PDB entry 2MH0 | solution NMR | chains A and B

[Chain A]
Protein: Transcription factor E2-alpha
Source organism: Homo sapiens
Notes: fragment: Activation domain 1 (ETAD1), E2A residues 1-37
Reference sequence: P15923 (TFE2_HUMAN); numbering as in UniProt (aligned over 1-37)
Chain sequence (39 residues; each row starts with the number of its first residue; numbers below 1 keep their minus sign (Gly-1 is residue -1)):
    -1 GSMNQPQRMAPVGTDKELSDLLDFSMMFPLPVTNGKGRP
Sequence notes: expression tag (-1 to 0)
Curated features (UniProtKB/Swiss-Prot):
  - motif: Leu19 to Pro27 (9aaTAD)
  - natural variant: Ala8 (A8V: In a colorectal cancer sample)
From the paper describing this entry:
  - conformationally variable residues (order/disorder transition): Asp13 to Met25
  - mutagenesis - L20A: unchanged binding to Histone acetyltransferase p300 (chain B)
  - mutagenesis - L19A, L20A, F22A: decreased binding to CBP
  - mutagenesis - L16A, D18A, D21A, F26A: decreased binding to Histone acetyltransferase p300 (chain B)

[Chain B]
Protein: Histone acetyltransferase p300
Source organism: Homo sapiens
Notes: EC 2.3.1.48; fragment: TAZ-type 2 zinc finger residues 1723-1812
Reference sequence: Q09472 (EP300_HUMAN); numbering as in UniProt (aligned over 1723-1812)
Chain sequence (92 residues; numbered 1721 to 1812; the number before each row is that of its first residue):
  1721 GSATQSPGDSRRLSIQRAIQSLVHAAQCRNANCSLPSCQKMKRVVQHTKG
  1771 CKRKTNGGCPICKQLIALAAYHAKHCQENKCPVPFCLNIKQK
Sequence notes: expression tag (1721-1722); engineered mutation Ala1738 (Cys in Q09472), Ala1746 (Cys in Q09472), Ala1789 (Cys in Q09472), Ala1790 (Cys in Q09472)
Curated features (UniProtKB/Swiss-Prot):
  - zinc finger: Gly1728 to Ile1809 (TAZ-type 2)
  - modified residue: Ser1726 (Phosphoserine)

[Interface between chain A and chain B]
Pairs across the interface (33):
  Arg6(A) - Gln1759(B)
  Met7(A) - Arg1763(B)
  Lys14(A) - Arg1763(B)
  Glu15(A) - Arg1763(B)
  Glu15(A) - His1767(B)
  Glu15(A) - Cys1779(B)
  Glu15(A) - Ile1781(B)
  Asp18(A) - Lys1760(B)
  Asp18(A) - Arg1763(B)
  Leu19(A) - Pro1780(B)
  Leu19(A) - Ile1781(B)
  Leu19(A) - Gln1784(B)
  Asp21(A) - Lys1760(B)
  Phe22(A) - Lys1760(B)
  Phe22(A) - Met1761(B)
  Phe22(A) - Val1764(B)
  Phe22(A) - Gln1784(B)
  Ser23(A) - Gln1784(B)
  Met25(A) - Ser1734(B)
  Met25(A) - Ala1738(B)
  Met25(A) - Ser1741(B)
  Met25(A) - Met1761(B)
  Phe26(A) - Ala1738(B)
  Phe26(A) - Gln1784(B)
  Phe26(A) - Leu1788(B)
  Pro27(A) - Arg1731(B)
  Pro27(A) - Ser1734(B)
  Pro27(A) - Ile1735(B)
  Leu28(A) - Arg1731(B)
  Leu28(A) - Ile1735(B)
  Leu28(A) - Ala1787(B)
  Leu28(A) - Leu1788(B)
  Pro29(A) - Arg1731(B)
Interface residues without a listed pair, chain A (16 interface residues in all): Leu16, Ser17
Interface residues without a listed pair, chain B (19 interface residues in all): Arg1773, Leu1785
Interface features reported in the paper:
  - specific contacts: Glu15(A)-His1767(B) (salt bridge), Asp18(A)-Lys1760(B) (salt bridge), Asp18(A)-Arg1763(B) (salt bridge), Leu19(A)-Pro1780(B), Leu19(A)-Ile1781(B), Leu19(A)-Gln1784(B), Asp21(A)-Lys1760(B) (salt bridge), Phe22(A)-Lys1760(B) (hydrophobic contact), Phe22(A)-Met1761(B) (hydrophobic contact), Phe22(A)-Val1764(B) (hydrophobic contact), Met25(A)-Ala1738(B), Phe26(A)-Ile1735(B), Phe26(A)-Ala1738(B), Phe26(A)-Leu1788(B), Phe26(A)-Gln1784(B), Pro27(A)-Ile1735(B) (hydrophobic contact), Leu28(A)-Ile1735(B) (hydrophobic contact), Leu28(A)-Leu1788(B) (hydrophobic contact)
  - interface residues, chain B: Ile1735(B), Ala1738(B), Lys1760(B), Met1761(B), Val1764(B), Pro1780(B), Ile1781(B), Gln1784(B), Leu1785(B), Leu1788(B)

[In short]
The interface between chain A and chain B involves 16 residues on one side and 19 on the other. The authors
report salt bridges between Glu15(A) and His1767(B), Asp18(A) and Lys1760(B) and Asp18(A) and Arg1763(B) among
others; contacts between Leu19(A) and Pro1780(B), Leu19(A) and Ile1781(B) and Leu19(A) and Gln1784(B) among
others; hydrophobic contacts between Phe22(A) and Lys1760(B), Phe22(A) and Met1761(B) and Phe22(A) and
Val1764(B) among others. The paper reports that L16A, D18A and D21A of chain A, among others, reduce binding
to Histone acetyltransferase p300 (chain B); interface residues Ile1735(B), Ala1738(B) and Lys1760(B) among
others; 7 substitutions were tested in all.
Chain A is Transcription factor E2-alpha and chain B is Histone acetyltransferase p300, both from Homo
sapiens; the structure, Solution NMR structure of the p300 Taz2:ETAD1 complex, was determined by solution NMR.
